Entry 4ED0 (X-ray diffraction, 1.65 A resolution); this record covers chains A and P of the 3 polymer chains in the assembly.

Chain A:
Name: DNA polymerase eta
From: Homo sapiens
Notes: EC 2.7.7.7; fragment: Catalytic core
UniProtKB: Q9Y253 (POLH_HUMAN); residue numbers follow UniProt; this construct covers 1-432
Sequence (435 residues; each row starts with the number of its first residue; numbers below 1 keep their minus sign (Gly-2 is residue -2)):
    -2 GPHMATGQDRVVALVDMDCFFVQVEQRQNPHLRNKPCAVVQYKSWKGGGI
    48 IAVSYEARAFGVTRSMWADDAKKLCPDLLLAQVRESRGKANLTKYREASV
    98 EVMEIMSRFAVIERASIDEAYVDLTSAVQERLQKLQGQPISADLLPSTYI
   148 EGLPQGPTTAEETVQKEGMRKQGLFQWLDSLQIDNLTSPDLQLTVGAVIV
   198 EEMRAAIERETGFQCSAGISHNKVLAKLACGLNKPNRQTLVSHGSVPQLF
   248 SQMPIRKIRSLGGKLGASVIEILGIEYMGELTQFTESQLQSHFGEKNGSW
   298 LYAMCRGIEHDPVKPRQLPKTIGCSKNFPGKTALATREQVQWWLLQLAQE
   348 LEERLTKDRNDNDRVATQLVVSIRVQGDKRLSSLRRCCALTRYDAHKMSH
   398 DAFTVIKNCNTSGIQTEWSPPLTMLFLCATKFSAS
Disordered / not traced: 155-159
Sequence notes: expression tag (-2 to 0)
Bound ions: Na+: Asp13, Asp115, Glu116 (together with 2'-deoxyadenosine 5'-triphosphate) (shared with DT8(P) of chain P); Ca2+: Asp13, Met14, Asp115 (together with 2'-deoxyadenosine 5'-triphosphate)
Small-molecule neighbours: 2'-deoxyadenosine 5'-triphosphate (DTP): Asp13, Met14, Asp15, Cys16, Phe17, Phe18, Ile48, Ala49, Tyr52, Arg55, Arg61, Ile114, Asp115, Glu116, Lys231
Curated features (UniProtKB/Swiss-Prot):
  - binding site (Mg(2+)): Asp13, Met14, Asp115, Glu116
  - binding site (Mn(2+)): Asp13, Met14, Asp115, Glu116
  - binding site (a 2'-deoxyribonucleoside 5'-triphosphate): Arg61
  - natural variant: Val37 (deletion: In XPV), Leu75 (deletion: In XPV), Arg93 (R93P: In XPV), Arg111 (R111H: In XPV), Thr122 (T122P: In XPV), Gly153 (G153D: In a breast cancer sample), Thr191 (T191P: In XPV), Gly263 (G263V: In XPV), Val266 (V266D: In XPV), Gly295 (G295R: In XPV), Arg361 (R361S: In XPV)
  - mutagenesis: Tyr52 (Y52A/F: Reduces DNA polymerase activity; Y52E: Reduces DNA polymerase activity. Increases fidelity of replication and reduces translesion bypass), Arg61 (R61A: Reduces enzymatic activity by two-thirds), Ser62 (S62G: Increased DNA polymerase activity and translesion bypass compared to wild-type), Ala68 (A68S/V: Severe reduction in thymine dimer translesion bypass), Asn324 to Pro326 (Reduces binding to chromatin and to monoubiquitinated PCNA. Abolishes binding to monoubiquitinated PCNA; when associated with 705-E--H-713 Del)
What the authors report for this chain:
  - mutagenesis - S113A: unchanged catalytic activity

Chain P:
Molecule: 8-nt DNA strand
Sequence (8 nucleotides; each row starts with the number of its first residue):
     1 AGCGTCAT
Bound ions: Na+: DT8 (together with 2'-deoxyadenosine 5'-triphosphate) (shared with Asp13(A), Asp115(A), Glu116(A) of chain A)

Chain A / chain P interface:
Contacting residue pairs - 23 pairs, chain A then chain P:
  Ser113(A) with DT8(P), hydrogen bond to the phosphate
  Asp115(A) with DT8(P), phosphate contact
  Glu116(A) with DT8(P), phosphate contact
  Lys224(A) with DT8(P), salt bridge to the phosphate
  Ile255(A) with DA7(P), phosphate contact
  Arg256(A) with DA7(P), phosphate contact; DT8(P), salt bridge to the phosphate
  Ser257(A) with DC6(P), phosphate contact; DA7(P), hydrogen bond to the phosphate
  Leu258(A) with DA7(P), hydrogen bond to the phosphate
  Gly259(A) with DA7(P), hydrogen bond to the phosphate
  Gly260(A) with DC6(P), phosphate contact; DA7(P), phosphate contact
  Lys261(A) with DT5(P), salt bridge to the phosphate; DC6(P), hydrogen bond to the phosphate
  Leu262(A) with DC6(P), hydrogen bond to the phosphate
  Arg377(A) with DG4(P), salt bridge to the phosphate
  Ser380(A) with DC3(P), phosphate contact
  Leu381(A) with DC3(P), phosphate contact
  Arg382(A) with DG2(P), salt bridge to the phosphate; DC3(P), hydrogen bond to the phosphate
  Arg383(A) with DG2(P), phosphate contact
  Cys384(A) with DG2(P), hydrogen bond to the phosphate
Other interface residues (no listed pair), chain A (19 interface residues in all): Ser379
Other interface residues (no listed pair), chain P (8 interface residues in all): DA1

Overview:
Chain A and chain P form an interface of 19 and 8 residues respectively; the contacts include 8 hydrogen bonds
and 5 salt bridges. Polar pairs include Ser113(A)-DT8(P), Ser257(A)-DA7(P) and Leu258(A)-DA7(P). Chain A binds
2'-deoxyadenosine 5'-triphosphate. The paper reports that S113A of chain A leaves catalytic activity
unchanged.
Here chain A is DNA polymerase eta (Homo sapiens) and chain P is an 8-nt DNA strand. Entry 4ED0 (Human DNA
polymerase eta - DNA ternary complex: AT crystal at pH 6.8 (Na+ MES) with ...) was determined by X-ray
diffraction (same publication as 4ECQ, 4ECR, 4ECS, 4ECT, 4ECU, 4ECV and 10 further entries).
